Entry 8YGV (electron microscopy, 3.30 A resolution); this record covers chains A and G of the 7 polymer chains in the assembly.

Chain A:
Name: ATP synthase subunit alpha
From: Bacillus sp. PS3
Notes: EC 7.1.2.2
Reference sequence: A0A0J0V8V1 (A0A0J0V8V1_9BACI); residues 1-502 here = UniProt positions 1-502
Amino-acid sequence (502 residues; numbered 1 to 502; the number before each row is that of its first residue):
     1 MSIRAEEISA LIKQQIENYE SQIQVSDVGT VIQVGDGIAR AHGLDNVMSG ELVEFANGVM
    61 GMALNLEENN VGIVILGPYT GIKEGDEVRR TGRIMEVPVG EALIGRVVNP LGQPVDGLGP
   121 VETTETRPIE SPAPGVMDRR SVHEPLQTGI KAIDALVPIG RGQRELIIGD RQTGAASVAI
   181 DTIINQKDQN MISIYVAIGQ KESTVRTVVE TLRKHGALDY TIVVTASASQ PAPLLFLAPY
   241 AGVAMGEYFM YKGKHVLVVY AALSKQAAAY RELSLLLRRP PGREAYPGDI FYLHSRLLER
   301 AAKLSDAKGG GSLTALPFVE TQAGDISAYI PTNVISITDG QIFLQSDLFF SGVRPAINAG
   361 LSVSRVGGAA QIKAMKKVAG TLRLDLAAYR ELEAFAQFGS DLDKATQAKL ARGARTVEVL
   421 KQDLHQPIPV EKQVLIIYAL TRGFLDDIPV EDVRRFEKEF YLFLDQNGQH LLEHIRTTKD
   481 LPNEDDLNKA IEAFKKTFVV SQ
Unresolved in the structure: 1-23, 502
Construct notes: conflict Ala175 (Lys in A0A0J0V8V1), Ala176 (Thr in A0A0J0V8V1), Ser193 (Cys in A0A0J0V8V1), Ala261 (Asp in A0A0J0V8V1), Ala262 (Asp in A0A0J0V8V1), Phe463 (Trp in A0A0J0V8V1)

Chain G:
Name: ATP synthase gamma chain
From: Bacillus sp. PS3
Reference sequence: A0A0M4TPJ7 (A0A0M4TPJ7_BACP3); residues 1-285 here = UniProt positions 1-285
Amino-acid sequence (285 residues; row label = number of the first residue in the row):
     1 MASLRDIKTR INATKKTSQI TKAMEMVSTS KLNRAEQNAK SFVPYMEKIQ EVVANVALGA
    61 GGASHPMLVS RPVKKTGYLV ITSDRGLAGA YNSNVLRLVY QTIQKRHASP DEYAIIVIGR
   121 VGLSFFRKRN MPVILDITRL PDQPSFADIK EIARKTVGLF ADGTFDELYM YYNHYVSAIQ
   181 QEVTERKLLP LTDLAENKQR TVYEFEPSQE EILDVLLPQY AESLIYGALL DAKASEHAAR
   241 MTAMKNATDN ANELIRTLTL SYNRARQAAI TQEITEIVAG ANALQ
Unresolved in the structure: 1, 285

Interface between chain A and chain G:
Pairs across the interface (12; chain A residue first):
  Arg278(A) with Leu284(G)
  Gly282(A) with Ile274(G)
  Arg283(A) with Ile270(G); Ile274(G)
  Glu284(A) with Ile274(G)
  Ala285(A) with Ile277(G)
  Asp325(A) with Lys8(G), salt bridge
  Glu391(A) with Gln19(G), hydrogen bond (backbone-side chain)
  Ala394(A) with Gln19(G); Ile20(G), hydrophobic
  Phe395(A) with Ala23(G), hydrophobic
  Phe398(A) with Val27(G), hydrophobic
Other interface residues (no listed pair), chain A (12 interface residues in all): Pro281, Leu402
Other interface residues (no listed pair), chain G (11 interface residues in all): Arg34, Ala281

Overview:
Chain A and chain G form an interface of 12 and 11 residues respectively; the contacts include 1 hydrogen bond
and 1 salt bridge. Polar contacts include Asp325(A)-Lys8(G) and Glu391(A)-Gln19(G).
Chain A is ATP synthase subunit alpha and chain G is ATP synthase gamma chain, both from Bacillus sp. PS3; the
structure, F1 domain of Non-catalytic site depleted and epsilon C-terminal domain deleted FoF1-ATPase from
Bacillus PS3,nucleotide depleted ..., was determined by electron microscopy (same publication as 8YH8).
